7OF1 - chains 1 and R of the 42 polymer chains in the assembly; structure by electron microscopy, 3.10 A resolution.

[Chain 1]
Molecule: 25S rRNA
From: Saccharomyces cerevisiae (strain ATCC 204508 / S288c)
Sequence (3396 nucleotides; each row starts with the number of its first residue; note: 69 numbers in that range are skipped by the numbering (no residue carries them; nothing is unmodelled there); a row labelled like 2247A-2247Z holds insertion residues (2247A, then the next letters in order)):
     1 GUUUGACCUCAAAUCAGGUAGGAGUACCCGCUGAACUUAAGCAUAUCAAU
    51 AAGCGGAGGAAAAGAAACCAACCGGGAUUGCCUUAGUAACGGCGAGUGAA
   101 GCGGCAAAAGCUCAAAUUUGAAAUCUGGUACCUUCGGUGCCCGAGUUGUA
   151 AUUUGGAGAGGGCAACUUUGGGGCCGUUCCUUGUCUAUGUUCCUUGGAAC
   201 AGGACGUCAUAGAGGGUGAGAAUCCCGUGUGGCGAGGAGUGCGGUUCUUU
   251 GUAAAGUGCCUUCGAAGAGUCGAGUUGUUUGGGAAUGCAGCUCUAAGUGG
   301 GUGGUAAAUUCCAUCUAAAGCUAAAUAUUGGCGAGAGACCGAUAGCGAAC
   351 AAGUACAGUGAUGGAAAGAUGAAAAGAACUUUGAAAAGAGAGUGAAAAAG
   401 UACGUGAAAUUGUUGAAAGGGAAGGGCAUUUGAUCAGACAUGGUGUUUUG
   451 UGCCCUCUGCUCCUUGUGGGUAGGGGAAUCUCGCAUUUCACUGGGCCAGC
   501 AUCAGUUUUGGUGGCAGGAUAAAUCCAUAGGAAUGUAGCUUGCCUCGGUA
   551 AGUAUUAUAGCCUGUGGGAAUACUGCCAGCUGGGACUGAGGACUGCGACG
   601 UAAGUCAAGGAUGCUGGCAUAAUGGUUAUAUGCCGCCCGUCUUGAAACAC
   651 GGACCAAGGAGUCUAACGUCUAUGCGAGUGUUUGGGUGUAAAACCCAUAC
   701 GCGUAAUGAAAGUGAACGUAGGUUGGGGCCUCGCAAGAGGUGCACAAUCG
   751 ACCGAUCCUGAUGUCUUCGGAUGGAUUUGAGUAAGAGCAUAGCUGUUGGG
   801 ACCCGAAAGAUGGUGAACUAUGCCUGAAUAGGGUGAAGCCAGAGGAAACU
   851 CUGGUGGAGGCUCGUAGCGGUUCUGACGUGCAAAUCGAUCGUCGAAUUUG
   901 GGUAUAGGGGCGAAAGACUAAUCGAACCAUCUAGUAGCUGGUUCCUGCCG
   951 AAGUUUCCCUCAGGAUAGCAGAAGCUCGUAUCAGUUUUAUGAGGUAAAGC
  1001 GAAUGAUUAGAGGUUCCGGGGUCGAAAUGACCUUGACCUAUUCUCAAACU
  1051 UUAAAUAUGUAAGAAGUCCUUGUUACUUAAUUGAACGUGGACAUUUGAAU
  1101 GAAGAGCUUUUAGUGGGCCAUUUUUGGUAAGCAGAACUGGCGAUGCGGGA
  1151 UGAACCGAACGUAGAGUUAAGGUGCCGGAAUACACGCUCAUCAGACACCA
  1201 CAAAAGGUGUUAGUUCAUCUAGACAGCCGGACGGUGGCCAUGGAAGUCGG
  1251 AAUCCGCUAAGGAGUGUGUAACAACUCACCGGCCGAAUGAACUAGCCCUG
  1301 AAAAUGGAUGGCGCUCAAGCGUGUUACCUAUACUCUACCGUCAGGGUUGA
  1351 UAUGAUGCCCUGACGAGUAGGCAGGCGUGGAGGUCAGUGACGAAGCCUAG
  1401 ACCGUAAGGUCGGGUCGAACGGCCUCUAGUGCAGAUCUUGGUGGUAGUAG
  1451 CAAAUAUUCAAAUGAGAACUUUGAAGACUGAAGUGGGGAAAGGUUCCACG
  1501 UCAACAGCAGUUGGACGUGGGUUAGUCGAUCCUAAGAGAUGGGGAAGCUC
  1551 CGUUUCAAAGGCCUGAUUUUAUGCAGGCCACCAUCGAAAGGGAAUCCGGU
  1601 UAAGAUUCCGGAACCUGGAUAUGGAUUCUUCACGGUAACGUAACUGAAUG
  1651 UGGAGACGUCGGCGCGAGCCCUGGGAGGAGUUAUCUUUUCUUCUUAACAG
  1701 CUUAUCACCCCGGAAUUGGUUUAUCCGGAGAUGGGGUCUUAUGGCUGGAA
  1751 GAGGCCAGCACCUUUGCUGGCUCCGGUGCGCUUGUGACGGCCCGUGAAAA
  1801 UCCACAGGAAGGAAUAGUUUUCAUGCCAGGUCGUACUGAUAACCGCAGCA
  1851 GGUCUCCAAGGUGAACAGCCUCUAGUUGAUAGAAUAAUGUAGAUAAGGGA
  1901 AGUCGGCAAAAUAGAUCCGUAACUUCGGGAUAAGGAUUGGCUCUAAGGGU
  1951 CGGGUAGUGAGGGCCUUGGUCAGACGCAGCGGGCGUGCUUGUGGACUGCU
  2001 UGGUGGGGCUUGCUCUGCUAGGCGGACUACUUGCGUGCCUUGUUGUAGAC
  2051 GGCCUUGGUAGGUCUCUUGUAGACCGUCGCUUGCUACAAUUAACGAUCAA
  2101 CUUAGAACUGGUACGGACAAGGGGAAUCUGACUGUCUAAUUAAAACAUAG
  2151 CAUUGCGAUGGUCAGAAAGUGAUGUUGACGCAAUGUGAUUUCUGCCCAGU
  2201 GCUCUGAAUGUCAAAGUGAAGAAAUUCAACCAAGCGCGGGUAAACGG
2247A-2247Z CGGGAGUAACUAUGACUCUCUUAAGG
2248A-2248Z UAGCCAAAUGCCUCGUCAUCUAAUUA
2249A-2249Q GUGACGCGCAUGAAUGG
  2313 A
  2318 UUAACGAGAUUCCCACUGUCCCUAUCUACUAUCUAGCGAAACCACAGCCA
  2368 AGGGAACGGGCUUGGCAGAAUCAGCGGGGAAAGAAGACCCUGUUGAGCUU
  2418 GACUCUAGUUUGACAUUGUGAAGAGACAUAGAGGGUGUAGAAUAAGUGGG
  2468 AGCUUCGGCGCCAGUGAAAUACCACUACCUUUAUAGUUUCUUUACUUAUU
  2518 CAAUGAAGCGGAGCUGGAAUUCAUUUUCCACGUUCUAGCAUUCAAGGUCC
  2568 CAUUCGGGGCUGAUCCGGGUUGAAGACAUUGUCAGGUGGGGAGUUUGGCU
  2618 GGGGCGGCACAUCUGUUAAACGAUAACGCAGAUGUCCUAAGGGGGGCUCA
  2668 UGGAGAACAGAAAUCUCCAGUAGAACAAAAGGGUAAAAGCCCCCUUGAUU
  2718 UUGAUUUUCAGUGUGAAUACAAACCAUGAAAGUGUGGCCUAUCGAUCCUU
  2768 UAGUCCCUCGGAAUUUGAGGCUAGAGGUGCCAGAAAAGUUACCACAGGGA
  2818 UAACUGGCUUGUGGCAGUCAAGCGUUCAUAGCGACAUUGCUUUUUGAUUC
  2868 UUCGAUGUCGGCUCUUCCUAUCAUACCGAAGCAGAAUUCGGUAAGCGUUG
  2918 GAUUGUUCACCCACUAAUAGGGAACGUGAGCUGGGUUUAGACCGUCGUGA
  2968 GACAGGUUAGUUUUACCCUACUGAUGAAUGUUACCGCAAUAGUAAUUGAA
  3018 CUUAGUACGAGAGGAACAGUUCAUUCGGAUAAUUGGUUUUUGCGGCUGUC
  3068 UGAUCAGGCAUUGCCGCGAAGCUACCAUCCGCUGGAUUAUGGCUGAACGC
  3118 CUCUAAGUCAGAAUCCAUGCUAGAACGCGGUGAUUUCUUUGCUCCACACA
  3168 AUAUAGAUGGAUACGAAUAAGGCGUCCUUGUGGCGUCGCUGAACCAUAGC
  3218 AGGCUAGCAACGGUGCACUUGGCGGAAAGGCCUUGGGUGCUUGCUGGCGA
  3268 AUUGCAAUGUCAUUUUGCGUGGGGAUAAAUCAUUUGUAUACGACUUAGAU
  3318 GUACAACGGGGUAUUGUAAGCAGUAGAGUAGCCUUGUUGUUACGAUCUGC
  3368 UGAGAUUAAGCCUUUGUUGUCUGAUUUGU
Unresolved in the structure: 1-2, 441-493, 962, 994-1051, 1074-1076, 1130-1132, 1350-1353, 1567-1571, 1954-2092, 2112, 2204-2209, 2247A-2247Z, 2248A-2248Z, 2249A-2249Q, 2318, 2402-2405, 2408-2410, 2447-2502, 2537-2544, 2597, 2614-2767, 2794-2799, 2816-2818, 2821-2823, 2841-2849, 2859-2871, 2979-2981, 3351

[Chain R]
Protein: 60S ribosomal protein L19-A
From: Saccharomyces cerevisiae (strain ATCC 204508 / S288c)
UniProtKB: P0CX82 (RL19A_YEAST); numbering as in UniProt (aligned over 1-189)
Amino-acid sequence (189 residues; numbered 1 to 189; the number before each row is that of its first residue):
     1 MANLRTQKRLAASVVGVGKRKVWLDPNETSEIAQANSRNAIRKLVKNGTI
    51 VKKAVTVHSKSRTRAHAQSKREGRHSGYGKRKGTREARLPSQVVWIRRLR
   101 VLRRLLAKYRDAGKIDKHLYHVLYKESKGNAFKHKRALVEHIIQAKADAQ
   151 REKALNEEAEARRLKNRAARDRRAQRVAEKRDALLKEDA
Unresolved in the structure: 1, 156-189
UniProt features mapped onto this chain:
  - modified residue (Phosphoserine): Ser30, Ser37, Ser91
  - cross-link (Glycyl lysine isopeptide (Lys-Gly)): Lys21 (interchain with G-Cter in ubiquitin), Lys53 (interchain with G-Cter in ubiquitin), Lys60 (interchain with G-Cter in ubiquitin), Lys146 (interchain with G-Cter in ubiquitin), Lys186 (interchain with G-Cter in ubiquitin)

[Interface between chain 1 and chain R]
Pairs across the interface (173):
  G832(1) - Thr84(R)  hydrogen bond to the phosphate
  G832(1) - Ala87(R)  phosphate contact
  G833(1) - Thr84(R)  hydrogen bond to the phosphate
  G833(1) - Glu86(R)  phosphate contact
  G833(1) - Ala87(R)  phosphate contact
  C839(1) - Lys128(R)  sugar contact
  C840(1) - Lys125(R)  hydrogen bond to the sugar
  C840(1) - Lys128(R)  sugar contact
  C840(1) - Gly129(R)  hydrogen bond to the sugar
  A841(1) - Lys125(R)  sugar contact
  A841(1) - Glu126(R)  hydrogen bond to the sugar
  G853(1) - Gly129(R)  base contact
  G854(1) - Trp95(R)  sugar contact
  G854(1) - Gly129(R)  hydrogen bond to the sugar
  G854(1) - Asn130(R)  sugar contact
  U855(1) - Trp95(R)  sugar contact
  G856(1) - Gln92(R)  hydrogen bond to the phosphate
  G857(1) - Gln92(R)  hydrogen bond to the phosphate
  U1463(1) - Ala2(R)  sugar contact
  U1470(1) - Arg5(R)  hydrogen bond to the phosphate
  U1471(1) - Ala2(R)  hydrogen bond to the sugar
  U1471(1) - Asn3(R)  sugar contact
  U1471(1) - Leu4(R)  hydrogen bond to the sugar
  U1471(1) - Arg5(R)  salt bridge to the phosphate
  U1472(1) - Lys8(R)  phosphate contact
  U1472(1) - Leu24(R)  phosphate contact
  U1472(1) - Pro26(R)  sugar contact
  G1473(1) - Lys8(R)  salt bridge to the phosphate
  G1473(1) - Trp23(R)  hydrogen bond to the phosphate
  G1473(1) - Leu24(R)  hydrogen bond to the phosphate
  G1473(1) - Pro26(R)  sugar contact
  A1474(1) - Trp23(R)  phosphate contact
  A1474(1) - Lys53(R)  salt bridge to the phosphate
  A1498(1) - Thr6(R)  hydrogen bond to the phosphate
  U1512(1) - Arg5(R)  sugar contact
  U1600(1) - Arg42(R)  salt bridge to the phosphate
  U1601(1) - Arg38(R)  salt bridge to the phosphate
  U1601(1) - Arg42(R)  salt bridge to the phosphate
  A1602(1) - Arg9(R)  sugar contact
  A1602(1) - Leu10(R)  sugar contact
  A1602(1) - Ser37(R)  phosphate contact
  A1602(1) - Arg38(R)  hydrogen bond to the phosphate
  A1603(1) - Arg9(R)  salt bridge to the phosphate
  A1603(1) - Arg38(R)  salt bridge to the phosphate
  G1662(1) - Gln92(R)  hydrogen bond to the sugar
  C1663(1) - Arg100(R)  phosphate contact
  G1664(1) - Arg100(R)  salt bridge to the phosphate
  C1671(1) - Lys60(R)  salt bridge to the phosphate
  U1672(1) - Arg64(R)  salt bridge to the phosphate
  U1689(1) - Ser59(R)  sugar contact
  U1689(1) - Arg64(R)  salt bridge to the phosphate
  C1690(1) - Val57(R)  sugar contact
  C1690(1) - His58(R)  phosphate contact
  C1690(1) - Ser59(R)  phosphate contact
  C1690(1) - Lys60(R)  hydrogen bond to the phosphate
  C1690(1) - Arg64(R)  salt bridge to the phosphate
  A1715(1) - Lys117(R)  salt bridge to the phosphate
  U1716(1) - His118(R)  hydrogen bond to the base
  G1718(1) - His118(R)  phosphate contact
  G1718(1) - His121(R)  phosphate contact
  G1719(1) - Arg110(R)  salt bridge to the phosphate
  G1719(1) - Lys117(R)  phosphate contact
  G1719(1) - Tyr120(R)  phosphate contact
  G1719(1) - His121(R)  salt bridge to the phosphate
  U1720(1) - Arg110(R)  salt bridge to the phosphate
  U1720(1) - Tyr120(R)  hydrogen bond to the phosphate
  U1720(1) - His121(R)  base contact
  U1720(1) - Tyr124(R)  stacking on the base
  U1720(1) - Lys125(R)  hydrogen bond to the base
  U1721(1) - Arg103(R)  salt bridge to the phosphate
  U1721(1) - Tyr124(R)  base contact
  U1721(1) - Lys128(R)  hydrogen bond to the base
  U1722(1) - Trp95(R)  hydrogen bond to the sugar
  U1722(1) - Ile96(R)  sugar contact
  U1722(1) - Leu99(R)  sugar contact
  U1722(1) - Arg100(R)  salt bridge to the phosphate
  U1722(1) - Arg103(R)  salt bridge to the phosphate
  A1723(1) - Arg103(R)  salt bridge to the phosphate
  A1723(1) - Lys128(R)  phosphate contact
  U1724(1) - Lys125(R)  hydrogen bond to the base
  U1724(1) - Lys128(R)  salt bridge to the phosphate
  C1755(1) - Lys52(R)  salt bridge to the phosphate
  U1764(1) - Lys43(R)  salt bridge to the phosphate
  U1765(1) - Asn39(R)  hydrogen bond to the phosphate
  U1765(1) - Lys43(R)  sugar contact
  U1765(1) - Lys46(R)  base contact
  G1766(1) - Lys46(R)  hydrogen bond to the base
  C1779(1) - Arg88(R)  hydrogen bond to the base
  C1779(1) - Leu89(R)  base contact
  C1779(1) - Pro90(R)  base contact
  C1779(1) - Val93(R)  base contact
  C1779(1) - Arg97(R)  salt bridge to the phosphate
  G1860(1) - His58(R)  base contact
  G1860(1) - Lys60(R)  sugar contact
  G1861(1) - Thr63(R)  sugar contact
  U1862(1) - His66(R)  salt bridge to the phosphate
  U1862(1) - Lys70(R)  salt bridge to the phosphate
  G1863(1) - Lys80(R)  sugar contact
  G1863(1) - Lys82(R)  phosphate contact
  A1864(1) - Arg81(R)  phosphate contact
  A1864(1) - Lys82(R)  hydrogen bond to the phosphate
  A1864(1) - Gly83(R)  hydrogen bond to the phosphate
  A1864(1) - Arg88(R)  salt bridge to the phosphate
  U1871(1) - His58(R)  base contact
  C1872(1) - Thr56(R)  phosphate contact
  C1872(1) - His58(R)  hydrogen bond to the sugar
  U1873(1) - Arg20(R)  salt bridge to the phosphate
  U1873(1) - Lys21(R)  salt bridge to the phosphate
  U1873(1) - Val55(R)  phosphate contact
  U1873(1) - Thr56(R)  hydrogen bond to the phosphate
  A1874(1) - Gly18(R)  hydrogen bond to the phosphate
  A1874(1) - Arg20(R)  salt bridge to the phosphate
  A1874(1) - Lys21(R)  phosphate contact
  G1875(1) - Gly18(R)  phosphate contact
  G1875(1) - Lys19(R)  hydrogen bond to the phosphate
  G1875(1) - Arg20(R)  hydrogen bond to the base
  U1876(1) - Lys19(R)  salt bridge to the phosphate
  G1914(1) - Tyr78(R)  hydrogen bond to the base
  G1914(1) - Arg81(R)  hydrogen bond to the base
  G1914(1) - Lys82(R)  hydrogen bond to the sugar
  A1915(1) - Arg81(R)  sugar contact
  A1915(1) - Lys82(R)  sugar contact
  A1915(1) - Gly83(R)  sugar contact
  A1915(1) - Thr84(R)  phosphate contact
  U1916(1) - Tyr78(R)  sugar contact
  U1916(1) - Arg81(R)  sugar contact
  U1916(1) - Thr84(R)  phosphate contact
  U1916(1) - Arg85(R)  hydrogen bond to the phosphate
  C1917(1) - Arg85(R)  salt bridge to the phosphate
  U1937(1) - Tyr78(R)  base contact
  U1938(1) - Tyr78(R)  phosphate contact
  U1938(1) - Gly79(R)  hydrogen bond to the phosphate
  G1939(1) - Gly77(R)  phosphate contact
  G1939(1) - Tyr78(R)  hydrogen bond to the phosphate
  G1939(1) - Gly79(R)  hydrogen bond to the phosphate
  G1939(1) - Lys80(R)  phosphate contact
  G1940(1) - His75(R)  salt bridge to the phosphate
  G1940(1) - Lys80(R)  salt bridge to the phosphate
  C1941(1) - His75(R)  salt bridge to the phosphate
  U1942(1) - Arg74(R)  salt bridge to the phosphate
  C1943(1) - Arg74(R)  salt bridge to the phosphate
  A1946(1) - Arg136(R)  phosphate contact
  G1947(1) - His134(R)  sugar contact
  G1947(1) - Arg136(R)  salt bridge to the phosphate
  G1948(1) - Val101(R)  phosphate contact
  G1948(1) - His134(R)  phosphate contact
  G1948(1) - Lys135(R)  hydrogen bond to the phosphate
  G1949(1) - Arg104(R)  salt bridge to the phosphate
  G1949(1) - Lys135(R)  salt bridge to the phosphate
  A2093(1) - Tyr109(R)  base contact
  A2093(1) - Lys114(R)  base contact
  A2093(1) - Ile143(R)  phosphate contact
  A2100(1) - Arg71(R)  sugar contact
  C2101(1) - Arg71(R)  phosphate contact
  U2102(1) - Arg88(R)  sugar contact
  U2102(1) - Leu89(R)  sugar contact
  U2103(1) - Arg81(R)  salt bridge to the phosphate
  U2103(1) - Arg88(R)  salt bridge to the phosphate
  A2104(1) - Tyr78(R)  phosphate contact
  A2104(1) - Arg81(R)  salt bridge to the phosphate
  G2115(1) - Gly79(R)  sugar contact
  G2115(1) - Lys82(R)  sugar contact
  A2119(1) - Lys82(R)  hydrogen bond to the base
  G3065(1) - Lys80(R)  salt bridge to the phosphate
  C3067(1) - His58(R)  salt bridge to the phosphate
  C3067(1) - Arg62(R)  salt bridge to the phosphate
  U3068(1) - Val57(R)  phosphate contact
  U3068(1) - His58(R)  phosphate contact
  U3068(1) - Ser59(R)  hydrogen bond to the phosphate
  U3068(1) - Arg62(R)  salt bridge to the phosphate
  G3069(1) - Ser59(R)  sugar contact
  G3069(1) - Ser61(R)  hydrogen bond to the sugar
  A3070(1) - Arg62(R)  salt bridge to the phosphate
Interface residues without a listed pair, chain 1 (89 interface residues in all): G842, C1497, G1513, U1717, G2105, G2116, U3064
Interface residues without a listed pair, chain R (85 interface residues in all): Val17, Val22, Asp25, Asn36, Glu72, Ser76

[In short]
89 residues of chain 1 face 85 of chain R across their interface, with 44 hydrogen bonds, 49 salt bridges and
1 aromatic stacking contact. Polar pairs include U1716(1)-His118(R), U1720(1)-Lys125(R) and
U1721(1)-Lys128(R).
Here chain 1 is 25S rRNA and chain R is 60S ribosomal protein L19-A, both from Saccharomyces cerevisiae
(strain ATCC 204508 / S288c). Entry 7OF1 (Nog1-TAP associated immature ribosomal particle population A from S.
cerevisiae) was determined by electron microscopy, deposited together with 7OHU and 7OHY.
